6W77 - chains A and N of the 18 polymer chains in the assembly; structure by electron microscopy, 3.60 A resolution.

Chain A:
Molecule: 1542-nt RNA strand
Source organism: Escherichia coli (strain K12)
Sequence (1542 nucleotides; row label = number of the first residue in the row):
     1 AAAUUGAAGA GUUUGAUCAU GGCUCAGAUU GAACGCUGGC GGCAGGCCUA ACACAUGCAA
    61 GUCGAACGGU AACAGGAAGA AGCUUGCUUC UUUGCUGACG AGUGGCGGAC GGGUGAGUAA
   121 UGUCUGGGAA ACUGCCUGAU GGAGGGGGAU AACUACUGGA AACGGUAGCU AAUACCGCAU
   181 AACGUCGCAA GACCAAAGAG GGGGACCUUC GGGCCUCUUG CCAUCGGAUG UGCCCAGAUG
   241 GGAUUAGCUA GUAGGUGGGG UAACGGCUCA CCUAGGCGAC GAUCCCUAGC UGGUCUGAGA
   301 GGAUGACCAG CCACACUGGA ACUGAGACAC GGUCCAGACU CCUACGGGAG GCAGCAGUGG
   361 GGAAUAUUGC ACAAUGGGCG CAAGCCUGAU GCAGCCAUGC CGCGUGUAUG AAGAAGGCCU
   421 UCGGGUUGUA AAGUACUUUC AGCGGGGAGG AAGGGAGUAA AGUUAAUACC UUUGCUCAUU
   481 GACGUUACCC GCAGAAGAAG CACCGGCUAA CUCCGUGCCA GCAGCCGCGG UAAUACGGAG
   541 GGUGCAAGCG UUAAUCGGAA UUACUGGGCG UAAAGCGCAC GCAGGCGGUU UGUUAAGUCA
   601 GAUGUGAAAU CCCCGGGCUC AACCUGGGAA CUGCAUCUGA UACUGGCAAG CUUGAGUCUC
   661 GUAGAGGGGG GUAGAAUUCC AGGUGUAGCG GUGAAAUGCG UAGAGAUCUG GAGGAAUACC
   721 GGUGGCGAAG GCGGCCCCCU GGACGAAGAC UGACGCUCAG GUGCGAAAGC GUGGGGAGCA
   781 AACAGGAUUA GAUACCCUGG UAGUCCACGC CGUAAACGAU GUCGACUUGG AGGUUGUGCC
   841 CUUGAGGCGU GGCUUCCGGA GCUAACGCGU UAAGUCGACC GCCUGGGGAG UACGGCCGCA
   901 AGGUUAAAAC UCAAAUGAAU UGACGGGGGC CCGCACAAGC GGUGGAGCAU GUGGUUUAAU
   961 UCGAUGCAAC GCGAAGAACC UUACCUGGUC UUGACAUCCA CGGAAGUUUU CAGAGAUGAG
  1021 AAUGUGCCUU CGGGAACCGU GAGACAGGUG CUGCAUGGCU GUCGUCAGCU CGUGUUGUGA
  1081 AAUGUUGGGU UAAGUCCCGC AACGAGCGCA ACCCUUAUCC UUUGUUGCCA GCGGUCCGGC
  1141 CGGGAACUCA AAGGAGACUG CCAGUGAUAA ACUGGAGGAA GGUGGGGAUG ACGUCAAGUC
  1201 AUCAUGGCCC UUACGACCAG GGCUACACAC GUGCUACAAU GGCGCAUACA AAGAGAAGCG
  1261 ACCUCGCGAG AGCAAGCGGA CCUCAUAAAG UGCGUCGUAG UCCGGAUUGG AGUCUGCAAC
  1321 UCGACUCCAU GAAGUCGGAA UCGCUAGUAA UCGUGGAUCA GAAUGCCACG GUGAAUACGU
  1381 UCCCGGGCCU UGUACACACC GCCCGUCACA CCAUGGGAGU GGGUUGCAAA AGAAGUAGGU
  1441 AGCUUAACCU UCGGGAGGGC GCUUACCACU UUGUGAUUCA UGACUGGGGU GAAGUCGUAA
  1501 CAAGGUAACC GUAGGGGAAC CUGCGGUUGG AUCACCUCCU UA
Disordered / not traced: 1391-1393, 1401-1407, 1494-1503, 1540-1542
What the authors report for this chain:
  - conformationally variable residues: U921 to G925, U1391 to A1396, C1397 to C1407, G1494 to A1503, U1532 to A1534

Chain N:
Name: 30S ribosomal protein S14
Source organism: Escherichia coli (strain K12)
Reference sequence: P0AG59 (RS14_ECOLI); residues 0-100 here correspond to UniProt positions 1-101 (UniProt number = residue number + 1)
Sequence (101 residues; numbered 0 to 100; the number before each row is that of its first residue; numbering starts at 0):
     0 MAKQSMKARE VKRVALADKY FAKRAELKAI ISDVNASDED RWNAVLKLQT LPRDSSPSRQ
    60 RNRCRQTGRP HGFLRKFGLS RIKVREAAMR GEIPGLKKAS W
Disordered / not traced: 0, 36-39

Interface between chain A and chain N:
Pairs across the interface (59):
  G973(A) - Arg68(N)  hydrogen bond to the sugar
  A974(A) - Arg68(N)  salt bridge to the phosphate
  A974(A) - His70(N)  salt bridge to the phosphate
  A974(A) - Arg80(N)  salt bridge to the phosphate
  G976(A) - Arg60(N)  sugar contact
  G976(A) - His70(N)  phosphate contact
  G976(A) - Gly71(N)  hydrogen bond to the phosphate
  A977(A) - Arg60(N)  salt bridge to the phosphate
  C979(A) - Ser57(N)  base contact
  C979(A) - Arg58(N)  hydrogen bond to the base
  C980(A) - Arg8(N)  phosphate contact
  C980(A) - Arg12(N)  hydrogen bond to the sugar
  C980(A) - Ser57(N)  base contact
  C980(A) - Arg58(N)  hydrogen bond to the sugar
  U981(A) - Met5(N)  phosphate contact
  U981(A) - Arg8(N)  salt bridge to the phosphate
  U981(A) - Arg60(N)  sugar contact
  U981(A) - Arg62(N)  sugar contact
  U981(A) - Pro69(N)  sugar contact
  A983(A) - Met5(N)  phosphate contact
  A983(A) - Arg8(N)  salt bridge to the phosphate
  A994(A) - Ser4(N)  base contact
  U1007(A) - Lys18(N)  salt bridge to the phosphate
  U1009(A) - Arg23(N)  salt bridge to the phosphate
  G1048(A) - Lys2(N)  phosphate contact
  G1048(A) - Gln3(N)  hydrogen bond to the phosphate
  U1049(A) - Ala1(N)  base contact
  U1049(A) - Lys2(N)  sugar contact
  C1059(A) - Arg84(N)  phosphate contact
  U1060(A) - Arg84(N)  salt bridge to the phosphate
  C1114(A) - Ser99(N)  hydrogen bond to the sugar
  C1114(A) - Trp100(N)  base contact
  U1115(A) - Trp100(N)  sugar contact
  G1186(A) - Trp100(N)  hydrogen bond to the base
  G1187(A) - Ser99(N)  hydrogen bond to the base
  G1187(A) - Trp100(N)  sugar contact
  A1188(A) - Lys97(N)  hydrogen bond to the phosphate
  A1188(A) - Ser99(N)  hydrogen bond to the sugar
  U1189(A) - Lys97(N)  salt bridge to the phosphate
  U1202(A) - Ala1(N)  phosphate contact
  U1202(A) - Thr66(N)  sugar contact
  U1202(A) - Arg68(N)  sugar contact
  U1202(A) - Ile81(N)  base contact
  C1203(A) - Ala1(N)  phosphate contact
  A1216(A) - Lys2(N)  salt bridge to the phosphate
  C1217(A) - Arg8(N)  salt bridge to the phosphate
  C1218(A) - Arg8(N)  salt bridge to the phosphate
  G1272(A) - Val33(N)  sugar contact
  C1317(A) - Gln48(N)  sugar contact
  C1317(A) - Thr49(N)  sugar contact
  C1317(A) - Arg52(N)  base contact
  C1317(A) - Ser55(N)  phosphate contact
  U1358(A) - Phe72(N)  sugar contact
  U1358(A) - Arg74(N)  salt bridge to the phosphate
  C1359(A) - Asn61(N)  phosphate contact
  C1359(A) - Arg74(N)  salt bridge to the phosphate
  A1360(A) - Ser57(N)  hydrogen bond to the base
  A1360(A) - Arg74(N)  salt bridge to the phosphate
  C1369(A) - Trp100(N)  phosphate contact
Other interface residues (no listed pair), chain A (41 interface residues in all): A975, U982, C995, G1006, U1008, G1047, A1219, G1220, A1368
Other interface residues (no listed pair), chain N (39 interface residues in all): Ala7, Glu9, Phe20, Lys22, Pro56, Gln59, Lys82

Summary:
Chain A and chain N form an interface of 41 and 39 residues respectively; the contacts include 12 hydrogen
bonds and 16 salt bridges. Among the polar pairs are C979(A)-Arg58(N), G1186(A)-Trp100(N) and
G1187(A)-Ser99(N). From the paper: conformational variability at U921(A), U1391(A) and C1397(A) among others.
Chain A is a 1542-nt RNA strand and chain N is 30S ribosomal protein S14, both from Escherichia coli (strain
K12); the structure, 30S-Inactivated-high-Mg2+ Class A, was determined by electron microscopy, deposited
together with 6W6K, 6W7M, 6W7N and 6W7W.
